PDB entry 3E8Q | X-ray diffraction, 2.90 A resolution | chains A and C of the 3 polymer chains in the assembly

[Chain A (and C)]
Protein: Arginase-1
Source organism: Rattus norvegicus
Notes: EC 3.5.3.1; chain C of this document is another copy of the same molecule, construct and numbering; everything in this record applies to it too
UniProt: P07824 (ARGI1_RAT); numbering as in UniProt (aligned over 1-323)
Sequence (323 residues; numbered 1 to 323; the number before each row is that of its first residue):
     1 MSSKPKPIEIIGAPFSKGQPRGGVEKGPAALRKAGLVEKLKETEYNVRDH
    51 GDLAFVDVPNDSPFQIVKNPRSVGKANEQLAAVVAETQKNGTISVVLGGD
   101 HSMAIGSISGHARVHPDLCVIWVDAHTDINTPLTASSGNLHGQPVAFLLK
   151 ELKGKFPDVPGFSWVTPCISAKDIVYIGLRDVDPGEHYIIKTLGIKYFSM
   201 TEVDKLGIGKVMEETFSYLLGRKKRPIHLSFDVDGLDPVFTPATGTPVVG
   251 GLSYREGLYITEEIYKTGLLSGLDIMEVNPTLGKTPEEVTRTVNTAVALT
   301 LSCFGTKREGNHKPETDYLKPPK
Disordered / not traced: 1-5, 314-323
Construct notes: engineered mutation Ala135 (Thr in P07824)
UniProt features mapped onto this chain:
  - binding site (Mn(2+)): His101, Asp124, His126, Asp128, Asp232, Asp234
  - binding site (substrate): His126 to Asn130, Ser137 to Asn139, Asp183, Thr246, Glu277
  - modified residue: Lys17 (N6-succinyllysine), Ser62 (Phosphoserine), Ser72 (Phosphoserine), Lys75 (N6-succinyllysine), Ser163 (Phosphoserine), Ser217 (Phosphoserine), Thr281 (Phosphothreonine)
  - mutagenesis: His101 (H101E: Reduced catalytic activity. No effect on manganese binding), Asp128 (D128E/N: Reduced manganese binding and strongly reduced catalytic activity), His141 (H141A/C/D: Strongly reduced catalytic activity. Minor effect on affinity for arginine; H141N: Reduced affinity for arginine and reduced catalytic activity), Asp232 (D232A: Loss of one manganese ion and strongly reduced catalytic activity; D232C: Reduced manganese binding and strongly reduced catalytic activity), Asp234 (D234A/E/H: Reduced manganese binding and strongly reduced catalytic activity), Gly235 (G235A: 56% of wild-type activity; G235R: Loss of manganese-binding and activity)
Ion coordination: Mn2+ site 1: Asp124, Asp234; Mn2+ site 2: Asp128, Asp232

[Interface between chain A and chain C]
Contacting residue pairs (29):
  Leu179(A) - Arg308(C)
  Arg180(A) - Arg308(C)
  Val182(A) - Glu309(C)
  Pro184(A) - Asn311(C)
  Pro184(A) - His312(C)
  Pro184(A) - Lys313(C)
  His187(A) - Glu309(C)  salt bridge
  His187(A) - Gly310(C)  hydrogen bond (side chain-backbone)
  His187(A) - Asn311(C)
  His187(A) - His312(C)  hydrogen bond
  Tyr188(A) - His312(C)
  Lys191(A) - Glu309(C)  salt bridge
  Tyr197(A) - Glu309(C)  hydrogen bond
  Ser199(A) - Arg308(C)
  Met200(A) - Arg255(C)
  Met200(A) - Arg308(C)
  Thr201(A) - Glu262(C)  hydrogen bond
  Thr201(A) - Arg308(C)  hydrogen bond
  Val203(A) - Arg255(C)
  Asp204(A) - Ile208(C)
  Asp204(A) - Arg255(C)  salt bridge
  Asp204(A) - Arg308(C)  salt bridge
  Lys205(A) - Tyr259(C)
  Val249(A) - Tyr254(C)  hydrophobic
  Gly250(A) - Tyr254(C)
  Gly250(A) - Arg255(C)
  Gly251(A) - Arg255(C)  hydrogen bond (backbone-side chain)
  Leu252(A) - Arg255(C)
  Glu256(A) - Arg255(C)  salt bridge
Other interface residues (no listed pair), chain A (21 interface residues in all): Ile190, Ser253
Other interface residues (no listed pair), chain C (12 interface residues in all): Gly209

[Overview]
21 residues of chain A face 12 of chain C across their interface; the contacts include 6 hydrogen bonds and 5
salt bridges. Polar contacts include His187(A)-Glu309(C), Lys191(A)-Glu309(C) and Asp204(A)-Arg255(C). UniProt
lists 6 Mn2+-binding residues, 11 substrate-binding residues and 6 mutagenesis sites on chain A.
Both chains are Arginase-1 (Rattus norvegicus). Entry 3E8Q (X-ray structure of rat arginase I-T135A: the
unliganded complex) was determined by X-ray diffraction together with 3E6K, 3E6V, 3E8Z and 3E9B from the same
study.
